Entry 9OTS (electron microscopy, 3.20 A resolution); this record covers chains A and B of the 6 polymer chains in the assembly.

Chain A (and B):
Protein: Por secretion system protein porK/gldK
Organism: Porphyromonas gingivalis ATCC 33277
Notes: chain B of this document is another copy of the same molecule, construct and numbering; everything in this record applies to it too
Reference sequence: B2RLF0 (B2RLF0_PORG3); residues -22 to 468 here correspond to UniProt positions 1-491 (UniProt number = residue number + 23)
Amino-acid sequence (491 residues; row label = number of the first residue in the row; numbers below 1 keep their minus sign (Met-22 is residue -22)):
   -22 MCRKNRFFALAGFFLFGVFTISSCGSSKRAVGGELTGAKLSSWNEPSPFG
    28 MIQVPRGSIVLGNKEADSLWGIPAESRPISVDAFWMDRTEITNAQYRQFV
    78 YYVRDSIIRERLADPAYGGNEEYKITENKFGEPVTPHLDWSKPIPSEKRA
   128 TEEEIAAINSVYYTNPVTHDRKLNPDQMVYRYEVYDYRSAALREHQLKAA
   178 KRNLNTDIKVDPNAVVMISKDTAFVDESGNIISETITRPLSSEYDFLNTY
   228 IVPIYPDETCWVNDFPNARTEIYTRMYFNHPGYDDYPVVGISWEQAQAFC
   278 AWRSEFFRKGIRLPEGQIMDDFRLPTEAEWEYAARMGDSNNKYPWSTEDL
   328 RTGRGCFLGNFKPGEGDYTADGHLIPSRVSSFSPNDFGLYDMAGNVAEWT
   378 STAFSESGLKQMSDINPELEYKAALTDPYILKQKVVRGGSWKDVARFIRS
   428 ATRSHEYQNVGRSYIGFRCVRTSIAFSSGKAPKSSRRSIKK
Unresolved in the structure: -22 to 10, 457-468
From the paper describing this entry:
  - self-association interface (contacts with another copy of this molecule); pairs are residue here / residue on that copy: Ala168-Thr236, Pro143, Tyr162, Tyr164, Arg165, Leu169, Arg170, Leu181, Leu181, Asn182, Asn182, Asp184, Asp184, Glu220, Tyr221, Tyr221, Leu224, Leu224, Tyr406, Asn436

Interface between chain A and chain B:
Pairs across the interface - 66 pairs, chain A then chain B:
  Glu11(A) - Phe283(B)
  Glu11(A) - Phe284(B)
  Leu12(A) - Gln72(B)  hydrogen bond (backbone-side chain)
  Leu12(A) - Trp279(B)  hydrophobic
  Leu12(A) - Arg280(B)
  Gly14(A) - Gln75(B)  hydrogen bond (backbone-side chain)
  Ala15(A) - Ala71(B)  hydrogen bond (backbone-backbone)
  Lys16(A) - Asp261(B)
  Leu17(A) - Arg74(B)
  Leu17(A) - Tyr78(B)
  Leu17(A) - Asn256(B)
  Leu17(A) - Pro258(B)
  Leu17(A) - Asp261(B)  hydrogen bond (backbone-side chain)
  Ser18(A) - Pro258(B)
  Ser19(A) - Pro258(B)
  Trp20(A) - His257(B)
  Trp20(A) - Pro258(B)
  Arg33(A) - Leu351(B)
  Gly34(A) - Thr346(B)  hydrogen bond (backbone-side chain)
  Ser35(A) - Gly343(B)  hydrogen bond (side chain-backbone)
  Ser35(A) - Asp344(B)  hydrogen bond
  Ser35(A) - Thr346(B)
  Pro55(A) - Glu342(B)
  Ile56(A) - Gly343(B)
  Ser57(A) - Gly343(B)
  Ser57(A) - Thr346(B)
  Asp59(A) - Tyr250(B)  hydrogen bond
  Tyr162(A) - Val144(B)  hydrophobic
  Tyr164(A) - Thr145(B)
  Tyr164(A) - Arg252(B)
  Arg165(A) - Val239(B)
  Arg165(A) - Glu248(B)
  Leu169(A) - Val239(B)  hydrophobic
  Arg170(A) - Thr236(B)
  Lys175(A) - Asp153(B)  salt bridge
  Lys178(A) - Asp153(B)  salt bridge
  Leu181(A) - Val437(B)  hydrophobic
  Asn182(A) - Tyr406(B)
  Thr183(A) - Tyr406(B)
  Asp184(A) - Pro405(B)
  Asp184(A) - Tyr406(B)  hydrogen bond (side chain-backbone)
  Tyr221(A) - Pro143(B)
  Leu224(A) - Val144(B)  hydrophobic
  Gly293(A) - His257(B)
  Gly293(A) - Pro258(B)
  Gln294(A) - His257(B)  hydrogen bond
  Ile295(A) - Arg252(B)
  Ile295(A) - Met253(B)
  Asp297(A) - Ile249(B)
  Arg300(A) - Arg246(B)
  Gln388(A) - Asn244(B)
  Ser390(A) - Pro243(B)
  Ser390(A) - Asn244(B)
  Ser390(A) - Ala245(B)
  Asp391(A) - Tyr345(B)  hydrogen bond
  Ile392(A) - Ala245(B)
  Asn393(A) - Ala245(B)
  Asn393(A) - Arg246(B)  hydrogen bond (backbone-backbone)
  Glu395(A) - Asn244(B)
  Leu396(A) - Asn244(B)
  Thr449(A) - Ile249(B)
  Ile451(A) - Tyr260(B)
  Ala452(A) - Tyr260(B)  hydrogen bond (backbone-side chain)
  Phe453(A) - Gly259(B)
  Ser454(A) - Tyr263(B)  hydrogen bond
  Ser454(A) - His350(B)
Also at the interface, not in a pair above, chain A (51 interface residues in all): Thr13, Ala168, Glu220, Met296, Ser455
Also at the interface, not in a pair above, chain B (49 interface residues in all): Asp234, Asn240, Phe276, Ile288, Ile352, Arg355, Asp404, Asn436

Overview:
51 residues of chain A and 49 residues of chain B are in contact, with 14 hydrogen bonds and 2 salt bridges.
Polar contacts include Lys175(A)-Asp153(B), Lys178(A)-Asp153(B) and Leu12(A)-Gln72(B). The paper reports a
self-association interface involving Pro143(A), Tyr162(A) and Tyr164(A) among others.
Chain A and chain B are both Por secretion system protein porK/gldK (Porphyromonas gingivalis ATCC 33277); the
structure, Cryo-EM structure of the T9SS PORkN ring complex of P. Gingivalis, was determined by electron
microscopy.
